Entry 7ZZQ (electron microscopy, 2.60 A resolution); this record covers chains I and J of the 30 polymer chains in the assembly.

# Chain I (and J)
Name: Cellulose biosynthesis protein
Organism: Komagataeibacter hansenii ATCC 23769
Notes: chain J of this document is another copy of the same molecule, construct and numbering; everything in this record applies to it too
UniProtKB: Q76KJ6 (Q76KJ6_KOMHA); numbering as in UniProt (aligned over 2-156)
Sequence (158 residues; each row starts with the number of its first residue; numbers below 1 keep their minus sign (Met-1 is residue -1)):
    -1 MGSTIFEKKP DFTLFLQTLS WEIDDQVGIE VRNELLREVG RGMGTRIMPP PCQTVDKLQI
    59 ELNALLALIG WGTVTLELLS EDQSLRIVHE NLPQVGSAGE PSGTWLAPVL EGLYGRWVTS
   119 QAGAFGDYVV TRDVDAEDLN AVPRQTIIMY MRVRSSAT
Unresolved in the structure: -1 to 6, 132-138, 152-156 (chain J: -1 to 6, 133-138, 153-156)
Differences from the reference sequence: initiating methionine (-1); expression tag (0-1)

# Chain I / chain J interface
Contacting residue pairs - 56 pairs, chain I then chain J:
  Lys7(I) with Asp9(J), salt bridge
  Pro8(I) with Ile67(J); Gly68(J); Pro91(J), hydrophobic
  Asp9(I) with Lys7(J), salt bridge; Ile67(J), hydrogen bond (backbone-backbone); Trp69(J), hydrogen bond (backbone-side chain)
  Phe10(I) with Leu14(J), hydrophobic; Pro91(J), hydrophobic; Val93(J), hydrophobic; Leu104(J), hydrophobic
  Leu12(I) with Arg44(J); Ile45(J), hydrophobic
  Phe13(I) with Leu14(J), hydrophobic; Val37(J), hydrophobic; Met41(J), hydrophobic; Trp69(J), hydrophobic; Leu104(J), hydrophobic
  Leu14(I) with Phe10(J), hydrophobic; Phe13(J), hydrophobic; Leu14(J), hydrophobic
  Gln15(I) with Arg44(J)
  Thr16(I) with Val37(J); Gly40(J); Met41(J); Arg44(J)
  Leu17(I) with Leu17(J), hydrophobic; Val37(J), hydrophobic
  Trp19(I) with Arg44(J)
  Glu20(I) with Leu33(J); Glu36(J)
  Leu33(I) with Gln24(J)
  Glu36(I) with Glu20(J)
  Val37(I) with Phe13(J), hydrophobic; Thr16(J); Leu17(J), hydrophobic; Glu20(J)
  Gly40(I) with Thr16(J); Glu20(J)
  Met41(I) with Phe13(J), hydrophobic; Thr16(J)
  Arg44(I) with Leu12(J); Gln15(J); Thr16(J), hydrogen bond; Trp19(J)
  Ile45(I) with Leu12(J), hydrophobic
  Ile67(I) with Asp9(J), hydrogen bond (backbone-backbone)
  Gly68(I) with Pro8(J)
  Trp69(I) with Asp9(J), hydrogen bond (side chain-backbone); Phe10(J), hydrophobic; Phe13(J), hydrophobic
  Pro91(I) with Pro8(J), hydrophobic; Phe10(J), hydrophobic
  Val93(I) with Phe10(J), hydrophobic
  Leu104(I) with Phe10(J), hydrophobic; Phe13(J), hydrophobic
Also at the interface, not in a pair above, chain I (30 interface residues in all): Thr11, Ile21, Gln24, Trp103, Val107
Also at the interface, not in a pair above, chain J (30 interface residues in all): Thr11, Leu34, Trp103, Val107

# In short
Chain I and chain J each contribute 30 residues to their interface; the contacts include 5 hydrogen bonds and
2 salt bridges. Polar pairs include Lys7(I)-Asp9(J), Asp9(I)-Trp69(J) and Arg44(I)-Thr16(J).
Both chains are Cellulose biosynthesis protein (Komagataeibacter hansenii ATCC 23769). Entry 7ZZQ (BcsH-BcsD
'beads-on-a-string' filament, local refine) was determined by electron microscopy together with 7ZZY from the
same study.
